Entry 4XMN (X-ray diffraction, 7.60 A resolution (low resolution: residue-level contacts below are approximate; hydrogen-bond / salt-bridge calls are withheld)); this record covers chains L and H of the 7 polymer chains in the assembly.

== Chain L ==
Molecule: Antibody 87 light chain
From: synthetic construct
Notes: antibody fragment or engineered binder
Chain sequence (217 residues; each row starts with the number of its first residue):
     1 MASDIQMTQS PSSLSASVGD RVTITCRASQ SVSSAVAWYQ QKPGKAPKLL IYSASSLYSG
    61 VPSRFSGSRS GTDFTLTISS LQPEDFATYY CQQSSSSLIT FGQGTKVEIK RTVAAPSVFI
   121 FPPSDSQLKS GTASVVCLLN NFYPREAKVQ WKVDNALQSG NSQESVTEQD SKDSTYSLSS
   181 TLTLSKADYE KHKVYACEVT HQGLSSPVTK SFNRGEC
Not modelled in the structure: 1-3, 94-98
Cystine bridges: Cys26-Cys91, Cys137-Cys197

== Chain H ==
Molecule: Antibody 87 heavy chain
From: synthetic construct
Notes: antibody fragment or engineered binder
Chain sequence (267 residues; row label = number of the first residue in the row):
     1 MKKNIAFLLA SMFVFSIATN AYAEISEVQL VESGGGLVQP GGSLRLSCAA SGFNFSSSSI
    61 HWVRQAPGKG LEWVASISSY YGYTSYADSV KGRFTISADT SKNTAYLQMN SLRAEDTAVY
   121 YCARYETLYW PYQNSGMDYW GQGTLVTVSS ASTKGPSVFP LAPSSKSTSG GTAALGCLVK
   181 DYFPEPVTVS WNSGALTSGV HTFPAVLQSS GLYSLSSVVT VPSSSLGTQT YICNVNHKPS
   241 NTKVDKKVEP KSCDKTHTGG SHHHHHH
Not modelled in the structure: 1-27, 126-136, 254-267
Cystine bridges: Cys48-Cys122, Cys177-Cys233

== Interface between chain L and chain H ==
Inter-chain disulfides: Cys217(L)-Cys253(H)
Contacting residue pairs (23):
  Tyr39(L) - Met137(H)
  Gln41(L) - Gln65(H)
  Ala46(L) - Trp140(H)
  Ala46(L) - Gly141(H)
  Pro47(L) - Leu71(H)
  Pro47(L) - Trp140(H)
  Tyr58(L) - Asp138(H)
  Tyr90(L) - Gln65(H)
  Tyr90(L) - Gly70(H)
  Ile99(L) - Trp73(H)
  Phe101(L) - Leu71(H)
  Phe121(L) - Ala162(H)
  Ser126(L) - Phe159(H)
  Gln127(L) - Lys180(H)
  Ser134(L) - Lys180(H)
  Leu138(L) - Phe203(H)
  Asn140(L) - His201(H)
  Asn140(L) - Thr220(H)
  Asn141(L) - His201(H)
  Ser165(L) - Pro204(H)
  Val166(L) - Pro204(H)
  Thr167(L) - Phe203(H)
  Cys217(L) - Cys253(H)  disulfide
Other interface residues (no listed pair), chain L (28 interface residues in all): Lys45, Leu49, Phe119, Ser124, Gln163, Asp170, Ser177, Leu178, Ser179
Other interface residues (no listed pair), chain H (25 interface residues in all): Val63, Lys69, Tyr121, Leu161, Thr172, Ala174, Val206, Leu207, Ser216

== In short ==
28 residues of chain L face 25 of chain H across their interface, with 1 disulfide bond.
Here chain L is Antibody 87 light chain and chain H is Antibody 87 heavy chain, both from synthetic construct.
Entry 4XMN (Structure of the yeast coat nucleoporin complex, space group P212121) was determined by X-ray
diffraction (same publication as 4XMM).
